Entry 7QRU (electron microscopy, 2.24 A resolution); this record covers chains B and F of the 8 polymer chains in the assembly.

Chain B:
Molecule: Na(+)/H(+) antiporter subunit B
Organism: Alkalihalophilus pseudofirmus
UniProtKB: A0A1Q9PN06 (A0A1Q9PN06_ALKPS); residue numbers follow UniProt; this construct covers 1-144
Amino-acid sequence (144 residues; numbered 1 to 144; the number before each row is that of its first residue):
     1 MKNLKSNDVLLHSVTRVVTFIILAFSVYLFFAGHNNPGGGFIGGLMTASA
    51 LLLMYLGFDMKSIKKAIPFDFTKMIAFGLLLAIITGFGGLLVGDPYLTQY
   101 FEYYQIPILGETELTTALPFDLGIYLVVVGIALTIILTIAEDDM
Not modelled in the structure: 1-4
Differences from the reference sequence: conflict Ile84 (Val in A0A1Q9PN06)
Small-molecule neighbours: 1,2-Distearoyl-sn-glycerophosphoethanolamine (3PE): Ser13, Val14, Arg16, Val17, Phe20, Ile21
Reported in the primary citation:
  - conformationally variable residues (side-chain flip): Phe41

Chain F:
Molecule: Na(+)/H(+) antiporter subunit F
Organism: Alkalihalophilus pseudofirmus
UniProtKB: A0A1Q9PNA0 (A0A1Q9PNA0_ALKPS); residue numbers follow UniProt; this construct covers 1-91
Amino-acid sequence (91 residues; row label = number of the first residue in the row):
     1 MFQSILMIVLVVMSISLFVCFIRTLIGPTMSDRIVALDTFGINLIGFIGV
    51 IMMLQETLAYSEVVLVISILAFIGSIALSKFIERGVVFDRG

How chain B and chain F interact:
Contacting residue pairs (24):
  Ile22(B) - Ile69(F)  hydrophobic
  Phe25(B) - Leu65(F)  hydrophobic
  Phe25(B) - Val66(F)  hydrophobic
  Tyr28(B) - Glu62(F)
  Pro37(B) - Glu62(F)
  Met46(B) - Val66(F)  hydrophobic
  Ser49(B) - Ile73(F)
  Tyr55(B) - Phe88(F)  hydrophobic
  Leu56(B) - Ile73(F)
  Leu56(B) - Lys80(F)  hydrogen bond (backbone-side chain)
  Leu56(B) - Val87(F)  hydrophobic
  Leu56(B) - Phe88(F)  hydrophobic
  Phe58(B) - Asp89(F)
  Asp59(B) - Asp89(F)
  Asp59(B) - Arg90(F)  salt bridge
  Met60(B) - Asp89(F)  hydrogen bond (backbone-backbone)
  Met60(B) - Arg90(F)
  Met60(B) - Gly91(F)
  Lys61(B) - Arg90(F)
  Ile136(B) - Phe88(F)  hydrophobic
  Ala140(B) - Phe88(F)  hydrophobic
  Ala140(B) - Gly91(F)
  Glu141(B) - Gly91(F)
  Asp143(B) - Gly91(F)
Also at the interface, not in a pair above, chain B (21 interface residues in all): Leu11, Val14, Leu29, Leu52, Leu53
Also at the interface, not in a pair above, chain F (16 interface residues in all): Ala59, Leu70, Phe72, Ile76, Ala77

In short:
Chain B and chain F form an interface of 21 and 16 residues respectively; the contacts include 2 hydrogen
bonds and 1 salt bridge. Polar contacts include Asp59(B)-Arg90(F), Leu56(B)-Lys80(F) and Met60(B)-Asp89(F).
Ligands of chain B: 1,2-Distearoyl-sn-glycerophosphoethanolamine. From the paper: conformational variability
at Phe41(B).
Chain B is Na(+)/H(+) antiporter subunit B and chain F is Na(+)/H(+) antiporter subunit F, both from
Alkalihalophilus pseudofirmus; the structure, Structure of Bacillus pseudofirmus Mrp antiporter complex,
monomer, was determined by electron microscopy.
